8A1T - chains D and E of the 6 polymer chains in the assembly; structure by electron microscopy, 3.37 A resolution.

Chain D:
Protein: Na(+)-translocating NADH-quinone reductase subunit D
Source organism: Vibrio cholerae
Notes: EC 7.2.1.1
Reference sequence: A0A085RHY8 (A0A085RHY8_VIBCL); residue numbers follow UniProt; this construct covers 1-210
Chain sequence (210 residues; row label = number of the first residue in the row):
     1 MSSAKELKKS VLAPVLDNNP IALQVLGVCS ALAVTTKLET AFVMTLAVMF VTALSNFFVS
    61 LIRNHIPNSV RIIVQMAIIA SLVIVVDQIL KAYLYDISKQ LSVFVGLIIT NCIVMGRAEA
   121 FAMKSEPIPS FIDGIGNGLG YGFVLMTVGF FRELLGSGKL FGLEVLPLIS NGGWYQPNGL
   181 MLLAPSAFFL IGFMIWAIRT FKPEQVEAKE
Unresolved in the structure: 1-7, 209-210
Bound ions: 2Fe-2S cluster Fe: Cys29, Cys112 (shared with Cys26(E), Cys120(E) of chain E)
Small-molecule neighbours:
  - 1,2-Distearoyl-sn-glycerophosphoethanolamine (3PE): Phe189, Leu190, Phe193, Trp196, Ala197, Thr200
  - 2Fe-2S cluster (FES): Gly27, Val28, Cys29, Thr110, Asn111, Cys112
From the paper describing this entry:
  - mutagenesis - C29A: abolished binding to 2Fe-2S cluster
  - 2Fe-2S cluster coordination: Cys29

Chain E:
Protein: Na(+)-translocating NADH-quinone reductase subunit E
Source organism: Vibrio cholerae
Notes: EC 7.2.1.1
Reference sequence: A0A085QWM0 (A0A085QWM0_VIBCL); numbering as in UniProt (aligned over 1-198)
Chain sequence (198 residues; numbered 1 to 198; the number before each row is that of its first residue):
     1 MEHYISLLVK SIFIENMALS FFLGMCTFLA VSKKVKTSFG LGIAVIVVLT ISVPVNNLVY
    61 NLVLKPDALV EGVDLSFLNF ITFIGVIAAL VQILEMILDR FFPPLYNALG IFLPLITVNC
   121 AIFGGVSFMV QRDYSFAESV VYGFGSGVGW MLAIVALAGI REKMKYSDVP PGLRGLGITF
   181 ITAGLMALGF MSFSGVQL
Unresolved in the structure: 1
Bound ions: 2Fe-2S cluster Fe: Cys26, Cys120 (shared with Cys29(D), Cys112(D) of chain D)
Small-molecule neighbours: 2Fe-2S cluster (FES): Gly24, Met25, Cys26, Asn119, Cys120

Chain D / chain E interface:
Contacting residue pairs (75; chain D residue first):
  Ile21(D) - Leu176(E)
  Ala22(D) - Leu176(E)
  Gln24(D) - Leu176(E)
  Val25(D) - Cys26(E)  hydrogen bond (backbone-side chain)
  Val25(D) - Leu176(E)  hydrophobic
  Leu26(D) - Cys26(E)  hydrophobic
  Gly27(D) - Cys26(E)
  Val28(D) - Met25(E)  hydrophobic
  Val28(D) - Cys26(E)  hydrophobic
  Val28(D) - Phe180(E)  hydrophobic
  Cys29(D) - Phe22(E)  hydrogen bond (side chain-backbone)
  Cys29(D) - Gly24(E)  hydrogen bond (side chain-backbone)
  Cys29(D) - Met25(E)
  Cys29(D) - Cys120(E)  hydrophobic
  Leu32(D) - Phe22(E)
  Leu32(D) - Met25(E)  hydrophobic
  Ala33(D) - Phe22(E)  hydrophobic
  Ile72(D) - Gln92(E)
  Ile73(D) - Ala88(E)  hydrophobic
  Met76(D) - Ile84(E)  hydrophobic
  Met76(D) - Val118(E)  hydrophobic
  Ala80(D) - Ile81(E)  hydrophobic
  Ser81(D) - Ile81(E)
  Ile84(D) - Phe77(E)
  Ile84(D) - Phe80(E)  hydrophobic
  Ile84(D) - Ile81(E)  hydrophobic
  Val103(D) - Ser127(E)
  Val103(D) - Phe128(E)  hydrophobic
  Phe104(D) - Phe21(E)
  Phe104(D) - Leu23(E)  hydrophobic
  Gly106(D) - Phe80(E)
  Gly106(D) - Phe123(E)
  Leu107(D) - Leu23(E)  hydrophobic
  Leu107(D) - Cys120(E)  hydrophobic
  Leu107(D) - Phe123(E)  hydrophobic
  Ile109(D) - Phe80(E)  hydrophobic
  Ile109(D) - Ile84(E)  hydrophobic
  Thr110(D) - Ile84(E)
  Thr110(D) - Val118(E)
  Thr110(D) - Asn119(E)
  Thr110(D) - Cys120(E)
  Thr110(D) - Phe123(E)
  Cys112(D) - Cys26(E)  hydrophobic
  Met115(D) - Val118(E)  hydrophobic
  Leu180(D) - Leu188(E)  hydrophobic
  Leu183(D) - Met191(E)  hydrophobic
  Ala184(D) - Leu19(E)
  Ala184(D) - Phe22(E)  hydrophobic
  Pro185(D) - Gly184(E)
  Pro185(D) - Leu188(E)  hydrophobic
  Phe188(D) - Phe22(E)  hydrophobic
  Phe188(D) - Met25(E)  hydrophobic
  Phe188(D) - Phe180(E)
  Phe188(D) - Ala183(E)  hydrophobic
  Phe188(D) - Gly184(E)
  Phe189(D) - Ile181(E)
  Phe189(D) - Gly184(E)
  Phe189(D) - Leu185(E)
  Ile191(D) - Phe180(E)  hydrophobic
  Gly192(D) - Leu173(E)
  Gly192(D) - Gly177(E)
  Gly192(D) - Phe180(E)
  Phe193(D) - Ile181(E)  hydrophobic
  Ile195(D) - Gly172(E)
  Ile195(D) - Leu176(E)  hydrophobic
  Ile195(D) - Gly177(E)
  Ile195(D) - Phe180(E)  hydrophobic
  Trp196(D) - Pro171(E)
  Trp196(D) - Leu173(E)  hydrophobic
  Arg199(D) - Gly172(E)
  Arg199(D) - Arg174(E)  hydrogen bond (side chain-backbone)
  Arg199(D) - Leu176(E)
  Val206(D) - Gly172(E)
  Val206(D) - Arg174(E)
  Glu207(D) - Arg174(E)  hydrogen bond (backbone-side chain)
Interface residues without a listed pair, chain D (44 interface residues in all): Leu23, Ala77, Val83, Asp87, Ser102, Ala208
Interface residues without a listed pair, chain E (38 interface residues in all): Leu29, Gly85, Thr117, Gln131, Pro170, Ala187

Summary:
44 residues of chain D and 38 residues of chain E are in contact, with 5 hydrogen bonds. Polar contacts
include Val25(D)-Cys26(E), Cys29(D)-Phe22(E) and Cys29(D)-Gly24(E). 2Fe-2S cluster is bound between chain D
and chain E. Chain D binds 1,2-Distearoyl-sn-glycerophosphoethanolamine. From the paper: C29A of chain D
abolishes binding to 2Fe-2S cluster; 2Fe-2S cluster coordination by Cys29(D).
Here chain D is Na(+)-translocating NADH-quinone reductase subunit D and chain E is Na(+)-translocating
NADH-quinone reductase subunit E, both from Vibrio cholerae. Entry 8A1T (Sodium pumping NADH-quinone
oxidoreductase) was determined by electron microscopy (same publication as 8A1U, 8A1V, 8A1W, 8A1X, 8A1Y, 8ACW
and 8ACY).
